4H13 - chains A and G of the 8 polymer chains in the assembly; structure by X-ray diffraction, 3.07 A resolution.

[Chain A]
Protein: Cytochrome b6
Organism: Mastigocladus laminosus
UniProtKB: P83791 (CYB6_MASLA); numbering as in UniProt (aligned over 1-215)
Amino-acid sequence (215 residues; each row starts with the number of its first residue):
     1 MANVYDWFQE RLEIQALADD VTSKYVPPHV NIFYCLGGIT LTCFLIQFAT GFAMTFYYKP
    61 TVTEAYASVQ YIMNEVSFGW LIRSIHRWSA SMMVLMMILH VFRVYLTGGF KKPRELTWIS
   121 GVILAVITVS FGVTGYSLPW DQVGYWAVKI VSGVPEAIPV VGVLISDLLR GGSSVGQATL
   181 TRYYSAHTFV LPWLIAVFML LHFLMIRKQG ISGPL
Curated features (UniProtKB/Swiss-Prot):
  - binding site (heme c): C35, K208
  - binding site (heme b): R83, H86, H100, R103, H187, H202
Bound ions: Cd2+: E75 (shared with 1 residue of chain C); heme Fe site 1: H86, H187; heme Fe site 2: H100, H202
Ligand contacts:
  - phosphatidic acid (7PH; (1R)-2-(dodecanoyloxy)-1-[(phosphonooxy)methyl]ethyl tetradecanoate): F78, W80, L81
  - Octadecane (8K6): F48, F52, V190, W193, L194, A196, V197, M199, L200, F203
  - beta-carotene (BCR): I32, F33, I39, M96, L99
  - chlorophyll a (CLA): I98, V101, F102, Y105, W118, I123, A125, V126, V129
  - heme (HEM), molecule 1: K24, V26, V30, N31, Y34, C35, G38, L41, T42, F203, I206, R207, G210, I211
  - heme (HEM), molecule 2: Y34, C35, G37, G38, T40, L41, M93, M97, H100, V101, R103, V104, T107, G109, F110, R114, T117, W118, G121, V122, L124, A125, T128, I195, M199, H202, F203, I206, G210, I211, S212
  - heme (HEM), molecule 3: F44, Q47, F48, G51, F52, M54, T55, Y58, V69, R83, H86, R87, A90, M93, T128, F131, G132, G135, Y136, L138, P139, Y184, H187, T188, F189, P192
  - dioleoyl-phosphatidylcholine (OPC; (7R,17E)-4-hydroxy-N,N,N,7-tetramethyl-7-[(8E)-octadec-8-enoyloxy]-10-oxo-3,5,9-trioxa-4-phosphaheptacos-17-en-1-aminium 4-oxide): C43, M92, M96
  - tridecyl-stigmatellin (TDS; 8-hydroxy-5,7-dimethoxy-3-methyl-2-tridecyl-4H-chromen-4-one): Y136, V143, A147, I150, V151, V154, P155, I165

[Chain G]
Protein: Cytochrome b6-f complex subunit 5
Organism: Mastigocladus laminosus
UniProtKB: P83797 (PETG_MASLA); numbering as in UniProt (aligned over 1-37)
Amino-acid sequence (37 residues; each row starts with the number of its first residue):
     1 MVEPLLDGLV LGLVFATLGG LFYAAYQQYK RPNELGG
Ligand contacts:
  - beta-carotene (BCR): L13, A16, T17, G19, G20, Y23
  - dioleoyl-phosphatidylcholine (OPC; (7R,17E)-4-hydroxy-N,N,N,7-tetramethyl-7-[(8E)-octadec-8-enoyloxy]-10-oxo-3,5,9-trioxa-4-phosphaheptacos-17-en-1-aminium 4-oxide): L5, L9, L13

[How chain A and chain G interact]
Contacting residue pairs - 18 pairs, chain A then chain G:
  H29(A) with Q28(G)
  N31(A) with A24(G)
  F33(A) with T17(G); G20(G); L21(G), hydrophobic
  W88(A) with L6(G), hydrophobic
  S91(A) with L6(G)
  M92(A) with L9(G), hydrophobic
  L99(A) with V14(G), hydrophobic; T17(G)
  F102(A) with V14(G), hydrophobic; L18(G), hydrophobic; L21(G)
  R103(A) with L21(G)
  L106(A) with L18(G), hydrophobic; L21(G), hydrophobic; F22(G), hydrophobic
  L215(A) with Q28(G)
Also at the interface, not in a pair above, chain A (15 interface residues in all): L36, R87, L95, M96
Also at the interface, not in a pair above, chain G (16 interface residues in all): E3, L5, V10, L13, A25, Y29

[Overview]
The interface between chain A and chain G involves 15 residues on one side and 16 on the other.
Dioleoyl-phosphatidylcholine and beta-carotene are bound between chain A and chain G. Bound to chain A: 3
copies of heme, Octadecane, tridecyl-stigmatellin, chlorophyll a and phosphatidic acid.
Here chain A is Cytochrome b6 and chain G is Cytochrome b6-f complex subunit 5, both from Mastigocladus
laminosus. Entry 4H13 (Crystal Structure of the Cytochrome b6f Complex from Mastigocladus laminosus with TDS)
was determined by X-ray diffraction together with 4H44 from the same study.
